Entry 6BYJ (X-ray diffraction, 2.90 A resolution); this record covers chains A and D of the 4 polymer chains in the assembly.

Chain A (and D):
Name: 14-3-3 protein gamma
From: Homo sapiens
Notes: chain D of this document is another copy of the same molecule, construct and numbering; everything in this record applies to it too
UniProt: P61981 (1433G_HUMAN); residue numbers follow UniProt; this construct covers 2-241
Chain sequence (240 residues; each row starts with the number of its first residue):
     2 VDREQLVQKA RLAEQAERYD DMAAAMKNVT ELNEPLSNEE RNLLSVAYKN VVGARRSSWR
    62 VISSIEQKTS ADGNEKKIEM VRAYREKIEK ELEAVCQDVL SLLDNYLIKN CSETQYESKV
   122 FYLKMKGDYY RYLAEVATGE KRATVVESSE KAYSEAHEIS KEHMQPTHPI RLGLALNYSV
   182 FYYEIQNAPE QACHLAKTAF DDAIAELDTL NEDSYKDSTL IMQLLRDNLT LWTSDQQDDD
Ligand contacts: N-acetylglucosamine (NAG; 2-acetamido-2-deoxy-beta-D-glucopyranose): Lys50, Arg57, Asp129, Arg132, Tyr133, Glu136, Asn178, Val181, Glu185
Swiss-Prot annotation at these positions:
  - site (Interaction with phosphoserine on interacting protein): Arg57, Arg132
  - modified residue: Val2 (N-acetylvaline), Ser71 (Phosphoserine), Tyr133 (Phosphotyrosine), Thr145 (Phosphothreonine), Ser215 (Phosphoserine), Thr234 (Phosphothreonine), Ser235 (Phosphoserine)
  - natural variant: Glu15 (E15A: In DEE56; uncertain significance), Lys50 (K50Q: Found in an individual with autism; uncertain significance), Asp129 (D129E: In DEE56), Arg132 (R132C: In DEE56), Tyr133 (Y133S: Found in an individual with neurodevelopmental disorder)
From the paper describing this entry:
  - mutagenesis - R57E, R132E, Y133E: unchanged binding to glycopeptides
  - mutagenesis - N178Y, V181W: abolished binding to O-GlcNAcylated ligands
  - binding site for N-acetylglucosamine: Asp129, Asn178, Glu185
  - mutagenesis - R57E: unchanged binding to GlcNDAz crosslinking
  - mutagenesis - R57E, R132E, Y133E: unchanged binding to TSTTATPPVSQASSTTTSTW O-GlcNac peptide
  - mutagenesis - R57E: unchanged binding to endogenous OGT substrates

Chain A / chain D interface:
Residue-residue contacts (41):
  Asp3(A) with Lys77(D)
  Gln6(A) with Lys77(D); Met81(D)
  Gln9(A) with Lys78(D)
  Lys10(A) with Met81(D)
  Leu13(A) with Ile63(D), hydrophobic; Ile66(D), hydrophobic; Met81(D), hydrophobic; Val82(D), hydrophobic
  Ala14(A) with Tyr85(D)
  Gln16(A) with Val62(D); Ile66(D)
  Ala17(A) with Ser59(D), hydrogen bond (backbone-side chain); Ile63(D), hydrophobic
  Arg19(A) with Ser59(D); Tyr85(D), hydrogen bond; Lys88(D); Ile89(D); Glu92(D), salt bridge
  Asp22(A) with Tyr85(D), hydrogen bond; Lys88(D)
  Ser59(A) with Ala17(D), hydrogen bond (side chain-backbone); Arg19(D)
  Val62(A) with Gln16(D); Ala17(D)
  Ile63(A) with Leu13(D), hydrophobic; Ala17(D), hydrophobic
  Ile66(A) with Gln16(D)
  Lys77(A) with Gln6(D)
  Lys78(A) with Gln9(D)
  Met81(A) with Gln6(D); Leu13(D), hydrophobic
  Val82(A) with Leu13(D), hydrophobic
  Tyr85(A) with Lys10(D); Leu13(D), hydrophobic; Ala14(D); Arg19(D), hydrogen bond; Asp22(D), hydrogen bond
  Lys88(A) with Asp22(D)
  Ile89(A) with Arg19(D)
  Glu92(A) with Arg19(D), salt bridge
Also at the interface, not in a pair above, chain A (23 interface residues in all): Arg56
Also at the interface, not in a pair above, chain D (22 interface residues in all): Arg56

In short:
The interface between chain A and chain D involves 23 residues on one side and 22 on the other, with 6
hydrogen bonds and 2 salt bridges. Polar contacts include Arg19(A)-Glu92(D), Ala17(A)-Ser59(D) and
Arg19(A)-Tyr85(D). The paper reports a binding site for N-acetylglucosamine at Asp129(A), Asn178(A) and
Glu185(A); N178Y and V181W of chain A abolish binding to O-GlcNAcylated ligands; 5 substitutions were tested
in all.
Both chains are 14-3-3 protein gamma (Homo sapiens). Entry 6BYJ (Structure of human 14-3-3 gamma bound to
O-GlcNAc peptide) was determined by X-ray diffraction together with 6BYK, 6BYL and 6BZD from the same study.
